2WEV - chains A and B of the 3 polymer chains in the assembly; structure by X-ray diffraction, 2.30 A resolution.

== Chain A ==
Molecule: Cell division protein kinase 2
From: Homo sapiens
Notes: EC 2.7.1.37
UniProtKB: P24941 (CDK2_HUMAN); residues 1-298 here = UniProt positions 1-298
Amino-acid sequence (298 residues; numbered 1 to 298; the number before each row is that of its first residue):
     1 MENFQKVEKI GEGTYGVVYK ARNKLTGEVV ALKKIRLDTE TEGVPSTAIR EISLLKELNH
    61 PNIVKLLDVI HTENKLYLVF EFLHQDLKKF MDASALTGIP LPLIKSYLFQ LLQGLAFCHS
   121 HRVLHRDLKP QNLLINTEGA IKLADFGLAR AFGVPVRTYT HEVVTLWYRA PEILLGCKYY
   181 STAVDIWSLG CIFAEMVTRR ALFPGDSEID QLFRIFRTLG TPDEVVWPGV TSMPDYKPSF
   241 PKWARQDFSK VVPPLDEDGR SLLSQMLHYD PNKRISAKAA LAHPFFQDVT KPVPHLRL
Unresolved in the structure: 297-298
Swiss-Prot annotation at these positions:
  - active site: Asp-127 (Proton acceptor)
  - binding site (ATP): Ile-10 to Val-18, Lys-33, Glu-81 to Leu-83, Asp-86, Lys-129 to Asn-132, Asp-145
  - binding site (Mg(2+)): Asn-132, Asp-145
  - site (CDK7 binding): Lys-9, Lys-88, Lys-89, Leu-166
  - modified residue: Met-1 (N-acetylmethionine), Lys-6 (N6-acetyllysine), Thr-14 (Phosphothreonine), Tyr-15 (Phosphotyrosine), Tyr-19 (Phosphotyrosine), Thr-160 (Phosphothreonine)
  - natural variant: Pro-45 (P45L: In a glioblastoma multiforme sample)
  - mutagenesis: Lys-9 (K9F: Reduced phosphorylation by CAK), Thr-14 (T14A: 2-fold increase in activity), Tyr-15 (Y15F: 2-fold increase in activity), Lys-88 to Lys-89 (Reduced phosphorylation by CAK), Thr-160 (T160A: Abolishes activity), Leu-166 (L166R: Reduced phosphorylation by CAK and reduced kinase activity)
Residues lining bound ligands: CK7 ([4-(2-amino-4-methyl-thiazol-5-yl)-pyrimidin-2-yl]-(3-nitro-phenyl)-amine): Ile-10, Gly-11, Glu-12, Gly-13, Val-18, Ala-31, Val-64, Phe-80, Glu-81, Phe-82, Leu-83, His-84, Gln-85, Asp-86, Lys-89, Asn-132, Leu-134, Asp-145

== Chain B ==
Molecule: Cyclin-A2
From: Homo sapiens
UniProtKB: P20248 (CCNA2_HUMAN); numbering as in UniProt (aligned over 173-432)
Amino-acid sequence (260 residues; numbered 173 to 432; the number before each row is that of its first residue):
   173 NEVPDYHEDI HTYLREMEVK CKPKVGYMKK QPDITNSMRA ILVDWLVEVG EEYKLQNETL
   233 HLAVNYIDRF LSSMSVLRGK LQLVGTAAML LASKFEEIYP PEVAEFVYIT DDTYTKKQVL
   293 RMEHLVLKVL TFDLAAPTVN QFLTQYFLHQ QPANCKVESL AMFLGELSLI DADPYLKYLP
   353 SVIAGAAFHL ALYTVTGQSW PESLIRKTGY TLESLKPCLM DLHQTYLKAP QHAQQSIREK
   413 YKNSKYHGVS LLNPPETLNL
Unresolved in the structure: 173-174

== How chain A and chain B interact ==
Contacting residue pairs (67):
  Thr-39(A) with Leu-292(B)
  Glu-40(A) with Lys-288(B); Lys-289(B), salt bridge; Leu-292(B)
  Thr-41(A) with Val-275(B); Lys-288(B); Leu-292(B)
  Glu-42(A) with Lys-266(B), hydrogen bond (backbone-side chain); Glu-274(B); Val-275(B), hydrogen bond (side chain-backbone); Leu-292(B)
  Gly-43(A) with Lys-266(B); Leu-292(B); Glu-295(B)
  Val-44(A) with Lys-266(B), hydrogen bond (backbone-side chain); Glu-295(B), hydrogen bond (backbone-side chain); Leu-299(B), hydrophobic
  Ser-46(A) with Lys-266(B)
  Ile-49(A) with Leu-263(B), hydrophobic; Leu-299(B), hydrophobic; Leu-306(B), hydrophobic
  Arg-50(A) with Lys-266(B), hydrogen bond (side chain-backbone); Phe-267(B), hydrogen bond (side chain-backbone); Glu-269(B), hydrogen bond (side chain-backbone)
  Ile-52(A) with Phe-304(B), hydrophobic
  Ser-53(A) with Phe-267(B); Phe-304(B); Leu-306(B)
  Lys-56(A) with Thr-303(B), hydrogen bond (side chain-backbone); Asp-305(B), salt bridge
  Glu-57(A) with Tyr-185(B), hydrogen bond; Ala-307(B)
  His-71(A) with His-296(B), hydrogen bond; Phe-304(B)
  Thr-72(A) with His-296(B)
  Glu-73(A) with His-296(B)
  Ala-116(A) with Tyr-178(B)
  His-119(A) with Tyr-178(B); Ile-182(B)
  Ser-120(A) with Tyr-178(B); Asp-181(B); Ile-182(B)
  His-121(A) with Tyr-185(B)
  Arg-122(A) with Ile-182(B); Tyr-185(B); Leu-186(B); Ala-307(B), hydrogen bond (side chain-backbone)
  Arg-150(A) with Phe-267(B); Glu-268(B), salt bridge
  Ala-151(A) with Phe-267(B), hydrophobic
  Phe-152(A) with Ile-182(B), hydrophobic
  Gly-153(A) with Gln-313(B); Gln-317(B)
  Val-154(A) with Asn-312(B); Gln-313(B); Thr-316(B)
  Pro-155(A) with Thr-316(B)
  Arg-157(A) with Gln-228(B), hydrogen bond
  Thr-158(A) with Ile-270(B)
  Tyr-159(A) with Ile-270(B), hydrophobic
  Thr-182(A) with Val-175(B), hydrogen bond (side chain-backbone)
  Ser-276(A) with Val-175(B); Asp-177(B), hydrogen bond; Tyr-178(B)
  Ala-277(A) with Tyr-178(B), hydrogen bond (backbone-side chain)
  Lys-278(A) with Tyr-178(B), hydrogen bond (backbone-side chain); Asp-181(B), salt bridge
Also at the interface, not in a pair above, chain A (38 interface residues in all): Leu-54, Val-69, Asn-272, Ala-279
Also at the interface, not in a pair above, chain B (34 interface residues in all): Met-189, Glu-230, Arg-293

== Overview ==
38 residues of chain A and 34 residues of chain B are in contact, with 16 hydrogen bonds and 4 salt bridges.
Among the polar pairs are Glu-40(A)/Lys-289(B), Lys-56(A)/Asp-305(B) and Arg-150(A)/Glu-268(B). Bound to chain
A: compound CK7.
Chain A is Cell division protein kinase 2 and chain B is Cyclin-A2, both from Homo sapiens; the structure,
Truncation and Optimisation of Peptide Inhibitors of CDK2, Cyclin A Through Structure Guided Design, was
determined by X-ray diffraction, deposited together with 2WFY and 2WHB.
